Entry 1U8M (X-ray diffraction, 2.40 A resolution); this record covers chains A and B of the 3 polymer chains in the assembly.

[Chain A]
Name: Antibody 2F5 (light chain)
From: Homo sapiens
Notes: antibody fragment or engineered binder
Amino-acid sequence (214 residues; row label = number of the first residue in the row):
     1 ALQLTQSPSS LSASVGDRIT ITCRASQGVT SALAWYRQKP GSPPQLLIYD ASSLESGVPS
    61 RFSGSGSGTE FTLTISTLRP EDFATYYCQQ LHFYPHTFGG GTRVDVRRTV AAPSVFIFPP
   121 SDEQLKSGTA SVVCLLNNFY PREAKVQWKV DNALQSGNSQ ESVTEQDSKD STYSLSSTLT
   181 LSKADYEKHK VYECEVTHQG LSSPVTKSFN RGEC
Cystine bridges: Cys23-Cys88, Cys134-Cys194

[Chain B]
Name: Antibody 2F5 (heavy chain)
From: Homo sapiens
Notes: antibody fragment or engineered binder
Amino-acid sequence (235 residues; row label = number of the first residue in the row; a row labelled like 35A-35B holds insertion residues (35A, then the next letters in order)):
     1 RITLKESGPP LVKPTQTLTL TCSFSGFSLS DFGVG
35A-35B VG
    36 WIRQPPGKAL EWLAIIYSDD DKRYSPSLNT RLTITKDTSK NQVVLVM
82A-82C TRV
    83 SPVDTATYFC AHRRGPTT
100A-100N LFGVPIARGPVNAM
   101 DVWGQGITVT ISSTSTKGPS VFPLAPSSKS TAGAAAALGC LVKDYFPEPV TVSWNSGALT
   161 SGVHTFPAVL QSSGLYSLSS VVTVPSSSLG TQTYTCNVNH KPSNTKVDKR VEPKSC
Not modelled in the structure: 127-132, 190-191
Cystine bridges: Cys22-Cys92, Cys140-Cys196

[Interface between chain A and chain B]
Pairs across the interface (79):
  Ala32(A) with Asn100L(B)
  Leu33(A) with Asn100L(B)
  Ala34(A) with Asn100L(B); Ala100M(B), hydrophobic
  Tyr36(A) with Ala100M(B); Met100N(B), hydrogen bond (side chain-backbone); Trp103(B)
  Gln38(A) with Gln39(B), hydrogen bond
  Pro43(A) with Phe91(B), hydrophobic; Gly104(B)
  Pro44(A) with Leu45(B), hydrophobic; Trp103(B)
  Leu46(A) with Ala100M(B), hydrophobic; Asp101(B)
  Tyr49(A) with Arg96(B); Gly100I(B); Pro100J(B), hydrophobic; Asn100L(B); Ala100M(B), hydrophobic
  Asp50(A) with Gly100I(B); Asn100L(B), hydrogen bond
  Glu55(A) with Arg96(B), salt bridge
  Tyr87(A) with Gln39(B), hydrogen bond; Lys43(B); Ala44(B); Leu45(B), hydrophobic
  Gln89(A) with Trp47(B); Met100N(B)
  Leu91(A) with Arg95(B); Val100K(B); Asn100L(B); Ala100M(B)
  Tyr94(A) with Trp47(B), hydrophobic; Tyr52(B), hydrogen bond; Arg58(B)
  Pro95(A) with Trp47(B), hydrophobic; Pro61(B)
  His96(A) with Trp47(B); Arg95(B)
  Phe98(A) with Ile37(B), hydrophobic; Leu45(B); Trp47(B); Trp103(B), hydrophobic
  Gly100(A) with Ala44(B)
  Phe116(A) with Ala135(B); Ala137(B), hydrophobic
  Phe118(A) with Leu124(B); Ala125(B); Pro126(B); Ala137(B)
  Ser121(A) with Phe122(B); Pro123(B)
  Glu123(A) with Val121(B); Phe122(B); Lys209(B), salt bridge
  Gln124(A) with Phe122(B); Lys143(B)
  Ser131(A) with Leu141(B); Lys143(B)
  Val133(A) with Leu124(B), hydrophobic
  Leu135(A) with Ala137(B), hydrophobic; Phe166(B), hydrophobic; Val181(B), hydrophobic
  Asn137(A) with His164(B), hydrogen bond; Thr183(B)
  Asn138(A) with His164(B)
  Gln160(A) with Val169(B); Leu170(B), hydrogen bond (side chain-backbone); Gln171(B)
  Glu161(A) with Val169(B)
  Ser162(A) with Phe166(B); Pro167(B), hydrogen bond (side chain-backbone)
  Val163(A) with Pro167(B)
  Thr164(A) with Phe166(B)
  Ser174(A) with His164(B), hydrogen bond; Phe166(B)
  Leu175(A) with Phe166(B)
  Ser176(A) with Phe166(B); Ser179(B), hydrogen bond
Other interface residues (no listed pair), chain A (41 interface residues in all): Ser31, Gly99, Pro119, Thr129
Other interface residues (no listed pair), chain B (49 interface residues in all): Glu46, Ile50, Asp56, Ser60, Gln105, Ala136, Leu138, Thr165

[In short]
41 residues of chain A face 49 of chain B across their interface; the contacts include 10 hydrogen bonds and 2
salt bridges. Polar pairs include Glu55(A)-Arg96(B), Glu123(A)-Lys209(B) and Tyr36(A)-Met100N(B).
Here chain A is Antibody 2F5 (light chain) and chain B is Antibody 2F5 (heavy chain), both from Homo sapiens.
Entry 1U8M (Crystal structure of the HIV-1 Cross Neutralizing Monoclonal Antibody 2F5 in complex with gp41
Peptide ELDKYAS) was determined by X-ray diffraction (same publication as 1U8H, 1U8I, 1U8J, 1U8L, 1U8N, 1U8O
and 14 further entries).
